Entry 7AHI (electron microscopy, 3.30 A resolution); this record covers chains 6R and 6S of the 153 polymer chains in the assembly.

== Chain 6R (and 6S) ==
Molecule: Lipoprotein PrgK
From: Salmonella enterica subsp. enterica serovar Typhimurium str. LT2
Notes: chain 6S of this document is another copy of the same molecule, construct and numbering; everything in this record applies to it too
UniProtKB: P41786 (PRGK_SALTY); residues 1-252 here = UniProt positions 1-252
Sequence (252 residues; numbered 1 to 252; the number before each row is that of its first residue):
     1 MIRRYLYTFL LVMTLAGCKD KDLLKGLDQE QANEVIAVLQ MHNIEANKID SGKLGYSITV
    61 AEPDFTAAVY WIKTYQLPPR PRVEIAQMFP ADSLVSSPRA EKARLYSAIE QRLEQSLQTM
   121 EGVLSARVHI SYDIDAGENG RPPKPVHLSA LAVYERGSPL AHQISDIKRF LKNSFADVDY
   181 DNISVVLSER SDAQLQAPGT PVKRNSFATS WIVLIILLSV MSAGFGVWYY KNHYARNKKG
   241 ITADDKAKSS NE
Not modelled in the structure: 1-19, 203-252
Swiss-Prot annotation at these positions:
  - lipidation: Cys18 (N-palmitoyl cysteine)

== How chain 6R and chain 6S interact ==
Contacting residue pairs (72):
  Gln29(6R) with Leu23(6S); Leu24(6S); Lys25(6S), hydrogen bond (side chain-backbone)
  Asn33(6R) with Leu23(6S); Leu24(6S)
  Glu34(6R) with Lys73(6S), salt bridge
  Ala37(6R) with Val69(6S), hydrophobic; Lys73(6S)
  Val38(6R) with Lys73(6S)
  Gln40(6R) with Phe65(6S); Thr66(6S)
  Lys48(6R) with Asp22(6S), hydrogen bond (side chain-backbone); Leu23(6S)
  Asp50(6R) with Lys25(6S), salt bridge
  Tyr56(6R) with Lys25(6S)
  Arg82(6R) with Arg80(6S)
  Ala86(6R) with Met88(6S), hydrophobic
  Leu94(6R) with Val95(6S)
  Pro98(6R) with Arg99(6S)
  Glu101(6R) with Ser97(6S), hydrogen bond; Arg99(6S), salt bridge
  Lys102(6R) with Asp135(6S)
  Arg104(6R) with Met88(6S); Phe89(6S)
  Leu105(6R) with Ile85(6S), hydrophobic
  Tyr106(6R) with Asp135(6S), hydrogen bond
  Ala108(6R) with Ile85(6S), hydrophobic; Met88(6S), hydrophobic
  Ile109(6R) with Ile85(6S)
  Arg112(6R) with Val83(6S); Glu84(6S), salt bridge; Glu114(6S), salt bridge; Arg127(6S); Val128(6S), hydrogen bond (side chain-backbone); His129(6S), hydrogen bond
  Leu113(6R) with His129(6S)
  Gln115(6R) with Pro81(6S), hydrogen bond (side chain-backbone); Arg82(6S); Val83(6S); Arg127(6S)
  Ser116(6R) with Arg127(6S), hydrogen bond; His129(6S), hydrogen bond; Leu151(6S)
  Thr119(6R) with Leu151(6S)
  Leu124(6R) with Tyr75(6S), hydrophobic
  Ser125(6R) with Gln76(6S)
  Arg141(6R) with Arg141(6S), hydrogen bond (backbone-side chain)
  Arg169(6R) with Asp181(6S); Ile183(6S); Ser184(6S), hydrogen bond (backbone-side chain)
  Phe170(6R) with Ser149(6S), hydrogen bond (backbone-side chain); Leu151(6S), hydrophobic
  Asn173(6R) with His147(6S); Leu148(6S); Ser149(6S); Asn182(6S), hydrogen bond (side chain-backbone); Ile183(6S); Ser184(6S), hydrogen bond
  Ser174(6R) with Ser131(6S); Ser149(6S)
  Phe175(6R) with His147(6S)
  Ala176(6R) with Ser131(6S); Asp133(6S); His147(6S), hydrogen bond (backbone-side chain)
  Asp177(6R) with Lys144(6S)
  Arg190(6R) with Tyr70(6S), hydrogen bond; Thr74(6S)
  Ser191(6R) with Tyr70(6S), hydrogen bond (backbone-side chain)
  Asp192(6R) with Tyr70(6S)
  Ala193(6R) with Tyr70(6S)
  Gln194(6R) with Tyr70(6S)
  Ala197(6R) with Thr66(6S)
Other interface residues (no listed pair), chain 6R (51 interface residues in all): Ile36, Ala91, Gln111, Met120, Glu121, Glu138, Pro143, Leu195, Gln196, Pro198
Other interface residues (no listed pair), chain 6S (47 interface residues in all): Ala67, Leu94, Glu110, Ile130, Tyr132, Val186, Ser188

== Overview ==
The interface between chain 6R and chain 6S involves 51 residues on one side and 47 on the other; the contacts
include 17 hydrogen bonds and 5 salt bridges. Polar pairs include Glu34(6R)-Lys73(6S), Asp50(6R)-Lys25(6S) and
Glu101(6R)-Arg99(6S).
Both chains are Lipoprotein PrgK (Salmonella enterica subsp. enterica serovar Typhimurium str. LT2). Entry
7AHI (Substrate-engaged type 3 secretion system needle complex from Salmonella enterica typhimurium - SpaR
state 2) was determined by electron microscopy together with 7AGX and 7AH9 from the same study.
